PDB entry 3X1L | X-ray diffraction, 2.10 A resolution | chains C and D of the 10 polymer chains in the assembly

Chain C (and D):
Protein: Cmr4
Source organism: Archaeoglobus fulgidus DSM 4304
Notes: chain D of this document is another copy of the same molecule, construct and numbering; everything in this record applies to it too
Reference sequence: O28416 (O28416_ARCFU); residues 1-355 here = UniProt positions 1-355
Sequence (357 residues; row label = number of the first residue in the row; numbers below 1 keep their minus sign (Met-1 is residue -1)):
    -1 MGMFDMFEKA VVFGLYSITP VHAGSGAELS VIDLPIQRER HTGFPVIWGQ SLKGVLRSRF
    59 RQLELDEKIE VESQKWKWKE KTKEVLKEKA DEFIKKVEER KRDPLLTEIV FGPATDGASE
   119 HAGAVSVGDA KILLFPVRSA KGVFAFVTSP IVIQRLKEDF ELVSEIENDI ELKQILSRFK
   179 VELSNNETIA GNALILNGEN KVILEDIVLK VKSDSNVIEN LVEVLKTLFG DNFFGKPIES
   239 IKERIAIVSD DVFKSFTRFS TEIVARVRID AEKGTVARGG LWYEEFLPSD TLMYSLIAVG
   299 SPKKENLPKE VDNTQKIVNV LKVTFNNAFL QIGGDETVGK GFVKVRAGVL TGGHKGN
Disordered / not traced: -1 to 6, 70, 163-178, 346-355 (chain D: -1 to 0, 71, 172-177, 212-214, 235-238, 303-304, 348-355)
Construct notes: expression tag (-1 to 0)

Interface between chain C and chain D:
Contacting residue pairs (66):
  Ile16(C) - Leu160(D)  hydrophobic
  Pro18(C) - Asp127(D)
  Arg57(C) - Met1(D)  hydrogen bond (side chain-backbone)
  Arg57(C) - Phe2(D)
  Arg57(C) - Asp3(D)  salt bridge
  Arg57(C) - Met4(D)
  Gln60(C) - Asp3(D)  hydrogen bond (side chain-backbone)
  Leu61(C) - Asp3(D)
  Lys66(C) - Asp3(D)  salt bridge
  Pro134(C) - His39(D)
  Arg136(C) - Arg38(D)  hydrogen bond (side chain-backbone)
  Arg136(C) - His39(D)
  Arg136(C) - Lys252(D)
  Arg136(C) - Arg256(D)
  Ser137(C) - Lys252(D)  hydrogen bond (backbone-side chain)
  Lys139(C) - Asp249(D)
  Gly140(C) - Asp249(D)  hydrogen bond (backbone-side chain)
  Val141(C) - His39(D)
  Val141(C) - Asp248(D)
  Val141(C) - Asp249(D)  hydrogen bond (backbone-side chain)
  Val141(C) - Lys252(D)  hydrogen bond (backbone-side chain)
  Phe142(C) - His39(D)
  Phe142(C) - Thr40(D)
  Glu203(C) - Arg38(D)  salt bridge
  Phe257(C) - Arg38(D)  hydrogen bond (backbone-side chain)
  Ser258(C) - Arg38(D)
  Glu260(C) - Glu37(D)
  Glu260(C) - Arg38(D)  hydrogen bond (side chain-backbone)
  Val262(C) - Trp46(D)
  Val262(C) - Gln48(D)
  Arg264(C) - Gln48(D)
  Arg266(C) - Thr113(D)
  Glu270(C) - Arg98(D)
  Pro286(C) - His39(D)
  Ser287(C) - Glu37(D)  hydrogen bond
  Ser287(C) - His39(D)
  Asp288(C) - His39(D)  salt bridge
  Asn325(C) - Met1(D)
  Ala326(C) - Met1(D)
  Phe327(C) - Met1(D)  hydrogen bond (backbone-backbone)
  Phe327(C) - Phe2(D)  hydrophobic
  Phe327(C) - Leu160(D)  hydrophobic
  Phe327(C) - Glu163(D)
  Gln329(C) - Met4(D)
  Glu334(C) - Met4(D)
  Glu334(C) - Phe5(D)
  Glu334(C) - Ser124(D)  hydrogen bond (backbone-side chain)
  Thr335(C) - Lys51(D)  hydrogen bond
  Thr335(C) - Gly121(D)
  Thr335(C) - Val123(D)
  Thr335(C) - Ser124(D)
  Thr335(C) - Val125(D)  hydrogen bond (backbone-backbone)
  Val336(C) - Gly47(D)
  Val336(C) - Gln48(D)
  Val336(C) - Lys51(D)
  Val336(C) - Val125(D)
  Val336(C) - Asp127(D)
  Gly337(C) - Ser124(D)
  Gly337(C) - Val125(D)  hydrogen bond (backbone-backbone)
  Gly337(C) - Gly126(D)
  Lys338(C) - Gly47(D)
  Lys338(C) - Gln48(D)  hydrogen bond
  Lys338(C) - Asp127(D)  salt bridge
  Phe340(C) - Phe2(D)  hydrophobic
  Phe340(C) - Phe5(D)  hydrophobic
  Phe340(C) - Ser124(D)
Other interface residues (no listed pair), chain C (39 interface residues in all): Val135, Ala138, Gly233, Ala263, Lys342
Other interface residues (no listed pair), chain D (34 interface residues in all): Ser23, Arg36, Gly41, Phe42, Ile149, Gln152, Glu156

Overview:
Chain C and chain D form an interface of 39 and 34 residues respectively; the contacts include 16 hydrogen
bonds and 5 salt bridges. Polar pairs include Arg57(C)-Asp3(D), Lys66(C)-Asp3(D) and Glu203(C)-Arg38(D).
Both chains are Cmr4 (Archaeoglobus fulgidus DSM 4304). Entry 3X1L (Crystal Structure of the CRISPR-Cas RNA
Silencing Cmr Complex Bound to a Target Analog) was determined by X-ray diffraction.
